Entry 3D9O (X-ray diffraction, 2.00 A resolution); this record covers chains B and Z.

# Chain B
Protein: RNA-binding protein 16
Source organism: Homo sapiens
Notes: fragment: ctd interacting domain of scaf8
Reference sequence: Q9UPN6 (RBM16_HUMAN); residues 1-136 here = UniProt positions 1-136
Sequence (145 residues; each row starts with the number of its first residue):
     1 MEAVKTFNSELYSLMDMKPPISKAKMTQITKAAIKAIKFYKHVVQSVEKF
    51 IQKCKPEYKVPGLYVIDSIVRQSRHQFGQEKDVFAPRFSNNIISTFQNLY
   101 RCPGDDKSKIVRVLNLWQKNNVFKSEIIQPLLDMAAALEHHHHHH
Disordered / not traced: 141-145
Modified residues: Mse1, Mse15, Mse17, Mse26, Mse134 (selenomethionine; parent Met)
Sequence notes: engineered mutation Mse15 (Asn in Q9UPN6), Mse17 (Tyr in Q9UPN6); expression tag (137-145)
Curated features (UniProtKB/Swiss-Prot):
  - modified residue: Thr6 (Phosphothreonine)
  - cross-link: Lys18 (Glycyl lysine isopeptide (Lys-Gly) (interchain with G-Cter in SUMO1))
From the paper describing this entry:
  - mutagenesis - R112T: unchanged binding to Ser(P)-5-CTD
  - mutagenesis - R71A/Q72A: decreased binding to Ser(P)-2CTD
  - mutagenesis - R71A/Q72A: decreased binding to Ser(P)-5-CTD

# Chain Z
Protein: Ctd-peptide
Sequence (14 residues; numbered -6 to 7; the number before each row is that of its first residue; numbers below 1 keep their minus sign (Tyr-6 is residue -6)):
    -6 YSPTSPSYSPTSPS
Disordered / not traced: -6 to -2
From the paper describing this entry:
  - contacts within the chain: Ser2-Thr4 (hydrogen bond)

# Interface between chain B and chain Z
Pairs across the interface (23):
  Pro20(B) with Ser0(Z)
  Ile21(B) with Ser0(Z); Tyr1(Z), hydrogen bond (backbone-backbone)
  Ser22(B) with Pro-1(Z); Ser0(Z); Tyr1(Z)
  Lys23(B) with Pro-1(Z), hydrogen bond (backbone-backbone); Ser0(Z); Tyr1(Z); Ser5(Z)
  Mse26(B) with Tyr1(Z), hydrophobic
  Tyr64(B) with Tyr1(Z), hydrophobic
  Asp67(B) with Tyr1(Z), hydrogen bond; Pro3(Z)
  Ser68(B) with Tyr1(Z), hydrogen bond (backbone-side chain)
  Arg71(B) with Tyr1(Z), hydrogen bond; Ser2(Z); Pro3(Z), hydrogen bond (side chain-backbone); Ser5(Z), hydrogen bond (side chain-backbone); Ser7(Z), hydrogen bond (backbone-side chain)
  Gln72(B) with Ser7(Z), hydrogen bond (backbone-side chain)
  Val113(B) with Pro3(Z), hydrophobic
  Leu116(B) with Pro3(Z)
Other interface residues (no listed pair), chain B (14 interface residues in all): His75, Arg112
Other interface residues (no listed pair), chain Z (9 interface residues in all): Thr4, Pro6
The authors on this interface:
  - pairs named by the authors: Arg71(B)-Ser5(Z) (hydrogen bond)
  - interface residues, chain B: Lys23(B)

# Summary
Chain B and chain Z form an interface of 14 and 9 residues respectively, with 9 hydrogen bonds. Polar pairs
include Asp67(B)-Tyr1(Z), Ser68(B)-Tyr1(Z) and Arg71(B)-Tyr1(Z). The authors report a hydrogen bond between
Arg71(B) and Ser5(Z). The paper reports that R71A/Q72A of chain B reduce binding to Ser(P)-2CTD; the interface
residue Lys23(B).
Here chain B is RNA-binding protein 16 (Homo sapiens) and chain Z is Ctd-peptide. Entry 3D9O (Snapshots of the
RNA processing factor SCAF8 bound to different phosphorylated forms of the Carboxy-Terminal Domain ...) was
determined by X-ray diffraction, deposited together with 3D9K, 3D9L, 3D9M, 3D9N and 3D9P.
